PDB entry 1EEO | X-ray diffraction, 1.80 A resolution | chains A and B

# Chain A
Protein: Protein tyrosine phosphatase 1B
From: Homo sapiens
Notes: EC 3.1.3.48
UniProtKB: P18031 (PTN1_HUMAN); residues 1-321 here = UniProt positions 1-321
Chain sequence (321 residues; numbered 1 to 321; the number before each row is that of its first residue):
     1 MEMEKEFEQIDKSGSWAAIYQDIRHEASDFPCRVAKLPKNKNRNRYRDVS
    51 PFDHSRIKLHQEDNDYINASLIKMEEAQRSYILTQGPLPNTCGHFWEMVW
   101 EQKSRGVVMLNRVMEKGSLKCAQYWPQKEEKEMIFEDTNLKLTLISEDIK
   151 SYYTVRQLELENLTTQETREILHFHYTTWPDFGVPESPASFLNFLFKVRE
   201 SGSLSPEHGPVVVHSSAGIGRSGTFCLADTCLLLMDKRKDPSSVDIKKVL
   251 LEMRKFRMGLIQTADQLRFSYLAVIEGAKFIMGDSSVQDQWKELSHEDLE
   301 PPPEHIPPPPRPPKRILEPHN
Unresolved in the structure: 1, 299-321
Sequence notes: engineered mutation Ser215 (Cys in P18031)
UniProt features mapped onto this chain:
  - binding site (substrate): Asp181, Gln262
  - modified residue: Met1 (N-acetylmethionine), Tyr20 (Phosphotyrosine), Ser50 (Phosphoserine), Tyr66 (Phosphotyrosine), Ser242 (Phosphoserine), Ser243 (Phosphoserine)
  - mutagenesis: Ser50 (S50A/D: No phosphorylation), Asp181 (D181A: Substrate-trapping mutant)

# Chain B
Protein: Acetyl-E-L-E-F-ptyr-M-D-Y-E-NH2 peptide
Chain sequence (11 residues; numbered -1 to 9; the number before each row is that of its first residue; numbers below 1 keep their minus sign (ACE-1 is residue -1)):
    -1 XELEFYMDYEX
Unresolved in the structure: -1 to 0
Modified / non-standard residues: ACE (acetyl group) at position -1; Tyr4 (o-phosphotyrosine; PTR); NH2 (amino group) at position 9

# Chain A / chain B interface
Contacting residue pairs (21; chain A residue first):
  Arg45(A) with Glu2(B)
  Tyr46(A) with Glu2(B); Phe3(B); Tyr4(B)
  Arg47(A) with Leu1(B); Glu2(B), hydrogen bond (backbone-backbone)
  Asp48(A) with Phe3(B); Tyr4(B), hydrogen bond (side chain-backbone); Met5(B), hydrogen bond (side chain-backbone); Tyr7(B), hydrogen bond
  Val49(A) with Tyr4(B)
  Phe182(A) with Tyr4(B)
  Ser215(A) with Tyr4(B)
  Ser216(A) with Tyr4(B)
  Ala217(A) with Tyr4(B)
  Gly218(A) with Tyr4(B)
  Ile219(A) with Tyr4(B)
  Gly220(A) with Tyr4(B)
  Arg221(A) with Tyr4(B)
  Gln262(A) with Tyr4(B); Met5(B)

# In short
14 residues of chain A and 6 residues of chain B are in contact; the contacts include 4 hydrogen bonds. Polar
contacts include Asp48(A)-Tyr4(B), Asp48(A)-Met5(B) and Asp48(A)-Tyr7(B). From UniProt: substrate-binding
residues Asp181(A) and Gln262(A) and 2 mutagenesis sites on chain A.
Chain A is Protein tyrosine phosphatase 1B (Homo sapiens) and chain B is Acetyl-E-L-E-F-ptyr-M-D-Y-E-NH2
peptide; the structure, Crystal structure of protein tyrosine phosphatase 1B complexed with
acetyl-E-L-E-F-ptyr-M-D-Y-E-NH2, was determined by X-ray diffraction together with 1EEN from the same study.
